9DWJ - chains C and J of the 11 polymer chains in the assembly; structure by electron microscopy, 3.40 A resolution.

# Chain C
Name: Histone H2A type 1
Source organism: Homo sapiens
UniProt: P0C0S8 (H2A1_HUMAN); residues 1-129 here correspond to UniProt positions 2-130 (UniProt number = residue number + 1)
Sequence (129 residues; each row starts with the number of its first residue):
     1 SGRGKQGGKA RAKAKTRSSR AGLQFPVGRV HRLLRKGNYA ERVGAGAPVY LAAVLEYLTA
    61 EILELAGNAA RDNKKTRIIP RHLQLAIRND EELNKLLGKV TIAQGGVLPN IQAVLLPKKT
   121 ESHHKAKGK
Not modelled in the structure: 1-11, 118-129
UniProt features mapped onto this chain:
  - modified residue: Ser1 (N-acetylserine), Arg3 (Citrulline), Lys5 (N6-(2-hydroxyisobutyryl)lysine), Lys9 (N6-(2-hydroxyisobutyryl)lysine), Lys13 (N6-(beta-hydroxybutyryl)lysine), Lys36 (N6-(2-hydroxyisobutyryl)lysine), Lys74 (N6-(2-hydroxyisobutyryl)lysine), Lys75 (N6-(2-hydroxyisobutyryl)lysine), Lys95 (N6-(2-hydroxyisobutyryl)lysine), Lys99 (N6-glutaryllysine), Gln104 (N5-methylglutamine), Lys118 (N6-(2-hydroxyisobutyryl)lysine), Lys119 (N6-crotonyllysine), Thr120 (Phosphothreonine), Lys125 (N6-crotonyllysine)
  - cross-link (Glycyl lysine isopeptide (Lys-Gly)): Lys13 (interchain with G-Cter in ubiquitin), Lys15 (interchain with G-Cter in ubiquitin), Lys119 (interchain with G-Cter in ubiquitin)

# Chain J
Molecule: 601 J strand (non-damaged strand)
Sequence (147 nucleotides; each row starts with the number of its first residue):
     1 ATCGGATGTA TATATCTGAC ACGTGCCTGG AGACTAGGGA GTAATCCCCT TGGCGGTTAA
    61 AACGCGGGGG ACAGCGCGTA CGTGCGTTTA AGCGGTGCTA GAGCTGTCTA CGACCAATTG
   121 AGCGGCCTCG GCACCGGGAT TCTCGAT
Not modelled in the structure: 1

# Interface between chain C and chain J
Pairs across the interface - 14 pairs, chain C then chain J:
  Arg29(C) - DG122(J)  phosphate contact
  Arg29(C) - DC123(J)  salt bridge to the phosphate
  Arg42(C) - DG112(J)  hydrogen bond to the sugar
  Arg42(C) - DA113(J)  phosphate contact
  Val43(C) - DG112(J)  sugar contact
  Val43(C) - DA113(J)  hydrogen bond to the phosphate
  Gly44(C) - DG112(J)  phosphate contact
  Ala45(C) - DG112(J)  phosphate contact
  Lys75(C) - DC132(J)  phosphate contact
  Lys75(C) - DA133(J)  salt bridge to the phosphate
  Thr76(C) - DG131(J)  phosphate contact
  Thr76(C) - DC132(J)  hydrogen bond to the phosphate
  Arg77(C) - DG131(J)  hydrogen bond to the phosphate
  Arg77(C) - DC132(J)  hydrogen bond to the phosphate
Interface residues without a listed pair, chain C (13 interface residues in all): Thr16, His31, Arg35, Glu41, Lys74
Interface residues without a listed pair, chain J (9 interface residues in all): DC111, DA121

# Overview
The interface between chain C and chain J involves 13 residues on one side and 9 on the other, with 5 hydrogen
bonds and 2 salt bridges. Among the polar pairs are Arg42(C)-DG112(J), Val43(C)-DA113(J) and
Thr76(C)-DC132(J).
Here chain C is Histone H2A type 1 (Homo sapiens) and chain J is 601 J strand (non-damaged strand). Entry 9DWJ
(Nucleosome containing a 1-nt gap at SHL-3.5) was determined by electron microscopy.
